Entry 6PC6 (electron microscopy, 2.50 A resolution); this record covers chains I and O of the 7 polymer chains in the assembly.

Chain I:
Molecule: 23S ribosomal RNA
Source organism: Escherichia coli
Sequence (2904 nucleotides; row label = number of the first residue in the row):
     1 GGUUAAGCGA CUAAGCGUAC ACGGUGGAUG CCCUGGCAGU CAGAGGCGAU GAAGGACGUG
    61 CUAAUCUGCG AUAAGCGUCG GUAAGGUGAU AUGAACCGUU AUAACCGGCG AUUUCCGAAU
   121 GGGGAAACCC AGUGUGUUUC GACACACUAU CAUUAACUGA AUCCAUAGGU UAAUGAGGCG
   181 AACCGGGGGA ACUGAAACAU CUAAGUACCC CGAGGAAAAG AAAUCAACCG AGAUUCCCCC
   241 AGUAGCGGCG AGCGAACGGG GAGCAGCCCA GAGCCUGAAU CAGUGUGUGU GUUAGUGGAA
   301 GCGUCUGGAA AGGCGCGCGA UACAGGGUGA CAGCCCCGUA CACAAAAAUG CACAUGCUGU
   361 GAGCUCGAUG AGUAGGGCGG GACACGUGGU AUCCUGUCUG AAUAUGGGGG GACCAUCCUC
   421 CAAGGCUAAA UACUCCUGAC UGACCGAUAG UGAACCAGUA CCGUGAGGGA AAGGCGAAAA
   481 GAACCCCGGC GAGGGGAGUG AAAAAGAACC UGAAACCGUG UACGUACAAG CAGUGGGAGC
   541 ACGCUUAGGC GUGUGACUGC GUACCUUUUG UAUAAUGGGU CAGCGACUUA UAUUCUGUAG
   601 CAAGGUUAAC CGAAUAGGGG AGCCGAAGGG AAACCGAGUC UUAACUGGGC GUUAAGUUGC
   661 AGGGUAUAGA CCCGAAACCC GGUGAUCUAG CCAUGGGCAG GUUGAAGGUU GGGUAACACU
   721 AACUGGAGGA CCGAACCGAC UAAUGUUGAA AAAUUAGCGG AUGACUUGUG GCUGGGGGUG
   781 AAAGGCCAAU CAAACCGGGA GAUAGCUGGU UCUCCCCGAA AGCUAUUUAG GUAGCGCCUC
   841 GUGAAUUCAU CUCCGGGGGU AGAGCACUGU UUCGGCAAGG GGGUCAUCCC GACUUACCAA
   901 CCCGAUGCAA ACUGCGAAUA CCGGAGAAUG UUAUCACGGG AGACACACGG CGGGUGCUAA
   961 CGUCCGUCGU GAAGAGGGAA ACAACCCAGA CCGCCAGCUA AGGUCCCAAA GUCAUGGUUA
  1021 AGUGGGAAAC GAUGUGGGAA GGCCCAGACA GCCAGGAUGU UGGCUUAGAA GCAGCCAUCA
  1081 UUUAAAGAAA GCGUAAUAGC UCACUGGUCG AGUCGGCCUG CGCGGAAGAU GUAACGGGGC
  1141 UAAACCAUGC ACCGAAGCUG CGGCAGCGAC GCUUAUGCGU UGUUGGGUAG GGGAGCGUUC
  1201 UGUAAGCCUG CGAAGGUGUG CUGUGAGGCA UGCUGGAGGU AUCAGAAGUG CGAAUGCUGA
  1261 CAUAAGUAAC GAUAAAGCGG GUGAAAAGCC CGCUCGCCGG AAGACCAAGG GUUCCUGUCC
  1321 AACGUUAAUC GGGGCAGGGU GAGUCGACCC CUAAGGCGAG GCCGAAAGGC GUAGUCGAUG
  1381 GGAAACAGGU UAAUAUUCCU GUACUUGGUG UUACUGCGAA GGGGGGACGG AGAAGGCUAU
  1441 GUUGGCCGGG CGACGGUUGU CCCGGUUUAA GCGUGUAGGC UGGUUUUCCA GGCAAAUCCG
  1501 GAAAAUCAAG GCUGAGGCGU GAUGACGAGG CACUACGGUG CUGAAGCAAC AAAUGCCCUG
  1561 CUUCCAGGAA AAGCCUCUAA GCAUCAGGUA ACAUCAAAUC GUACCCCAAA CCGACACAGG
  1621 UGGUCAGGUA GAGAAUACCA AGGCGCUUGA GAGAACUCGG GUGAAGGAAC UAGGCAAAAU
  1681 GGUGCCGUAA CUUCGGGAGA AGGCACGCUG AUAUGUAGGU GAGGUCCCUC GCGGAUGGAG
  1741 CUGAAAUCAG UCGAAGAUAC CAGCUGGCUG CAACUGUUUA UUAAAAACAC AGCACUGUGC
  1801 AAACACGAAA GUGGACGUAU ACGGUGUGAC GCCUGCCCGG UGCCGGAAGG UUAAUUGAUG
  1861 GGGUUAGCGC AAGCGAAGCU CUUGAUCGAA GCCCCGGUAA ACGGCGGCCG UAACXAUAAC
  1921 GGUCCUAAGG UAGCGAAAUU CCUUGUCGGG UAAGUUCCGA CXUGCACGAA UGGCGUAAUG
  1981 AUGGCCAGGC UGUCUCCACC CGAGACUCAG UGAAAUUGAA CUCGCUGUGA AGAUGCAGUG
  2041 UACCCGCGGC AAGACGGAAA GACCCCGUXA ACCUUUACUA UAGCUUGACA CUGAACAUUG
  2101 AGCCUUGAUG UGUAGGAUAG GUGGGAGGCU UUGAAGUGUG GACGCCAGUC UGCAUGGAGC
  2161 CGACCUUGAA AUACCACCCU UUAAUGUUUG AUGUUCUAAC GUUGACCCGU AAUCCGGGUU
  2221 GCGGACAGUG UCUGGUGGGU AGUUUGACUG GGGCGGUCUC CUCCUAAAGA GUAACGGAGG
  2281 AGCACGAAGG UUGGCUAAUC CUGGUCGGAC AUCAGGAGGU UAGUGCAAUG GCAUAAGCCA
  2341 GCUUGACUGC GAGCGUGACG GCGCGAGCAG GUGCGAAAGC AGGUCAUAGU GAUCCGGUGG
  2401 UUCUGAAUGG AAGGGCCAUC GCUCAACGGA UAAAAGGUAC UCCGGGGAUA ACAGGCUGAU
  2461 ACCGCCCAAG AGUUCAUAUC GACGGCGGUG UUUGGCACCU CGAUGUCGGC UCAUCACAUC
  2521 CUGGGGCUGA AGUAGGUCCC AAGGGUAUGG CUGUUCGCCA UUUAAAGUGG UACGCGAGCU
  2581 GGGUUUAGAA CGUCGUGAGA CAGUUCGGUC CCUAUCUGCC GUGGGCGCUG GAGAACUGAG
  2641 GGGGGCUGCU CCUAGUACGA GAGGACCGGA GUGGACGCAU CACUGGUGUU CGGGUUGUCA
  2701 UGCCAAUGGC ACUGCCCGGU AGCUAAAUGC GGAAGAGAUA AGUGCUGAAA GCAUCUAAGC
  2761 ACGAAACUUG CCCCGAGAUG AGUUCUCCCU GACCCUUUAA GGGUCCUGAA GGAACGUUGA
  2821 AGACGACGAC GUUGAUAGGC CGGGUGUGUA AGCGCAGCGA UGCGUUGAGC UAACCGGUAC
  2881 UAAUGAACCG UGAGGCUUAA CCUU
Unresolved in the structure: 886-891, 2030
Modified / non-standard residues: 1MG (1N-methylguanosine-5'-monophosphate) at position 745, PSU (pseudouridine-5'-monophosphate) at position 746, 5MU (5-methyluridine 5'-monophosphate) at position 747, PSU (pseudouridine-5'-monophosphate) at position 955, 6MZ (N6-methyladenosine-5'-monophosphate) at position 1618, 2MG (2N-methylguanosine-5'-monophosphate) at position 1835, PSU (pseudouridine-5'-monophosphate) at position 1911, 3TD ((1S)-1,4-anhydro-1-(3-methyl-2,4-dioxo-1,2,3,4-tetrahydropyrimidin-5-yl)-5-O-phosphono-D-ribitol) at position 1915, PSU (pseudouridine-5'-monophosphate) at position 1917, 5MU (5-methyluridine 5'-monophosphate) at position 1939, 5MC (5-methylcytidine-5'-monophosphate) at position 1962, G7M (N7-methyl-guanosine-5'-monophosphate) at position 2069, OMG (o2'-methylguanosine-5'-monophosphate) at position 2251, 2MG (2N-methylguanosine-5'-monophosphate) at position 2445, PSU (pseudouridine-5'-monophosphate) at position 2457, OMC (o2'-methylycytidine-5'-monophosphate) at position 2498, 2MA (2-methyladenosine-5'-monophosphate) at position 2503, PSU (pseudouridine-5'-monophosphate) at position 2504, OMU (o2'-methyluridine 5'-monophosphate) at position 2552, PSU (pseudouridine-5'-monophosphate) at position 2580, PSU (pseudouridine-5'-monophosphate) at position 2605
Covalent attachments: covalent link PSU_1911-A1918
Ligand contacts: O7S ((3R,4R,5E,10E,12E,14S,16R,26aR)-16-fluoro-14-hydroxy-12-methyl-3-(propan-2-yl)-4-(prop-2-en-1-yl)-3,4,8,9,14,15,16,17,24,25,26,26a-dodecahydro-1H,7H,22H-21,18-(azeno)pyrrolo[2,1-c][1,8,4,19]dioxadiazacyclotetracosine-1,7,22-trione): G2061, A2062, C2063, A2439, A2451, C2452, 2MA_2503, PSU_2504, G2505, U2506, U2585, U2586
Reported in the primary citation:
  - binding site for O7S: A2062, U2585, U2586

Chain O:
Molecule: 50S ribosomal protein L13
Source organism: Escherichia coli
UniProt: D7ZET0 (D7ZET0_ECOLX); numbering as in UniProt (aligned over 1-142)
Amino-acid sequence (142 residues; each row starts with the number of its first residue):
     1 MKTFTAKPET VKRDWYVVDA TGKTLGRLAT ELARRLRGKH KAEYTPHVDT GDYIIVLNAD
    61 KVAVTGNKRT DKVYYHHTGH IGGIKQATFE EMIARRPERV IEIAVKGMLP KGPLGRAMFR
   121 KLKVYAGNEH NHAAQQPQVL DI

Chain I / chain O interface:
Residue-residue contacts (104):
  A5(I) with Ala134(O), base contact
  A6(I) with Asn131(O), hydrogen bond to the sugar; His132(O), hydrogen bond to the sugar; Ala134(O), base contact; Gln135(O), hydrogen bond to the base
  G7(I) with Trp15(O), sugar contact; His132(O), sugar contact; Gln135(O), hydrogen bond to the sugar
  C8(I) with Tyr53(O), sugar contact; Lys123(O), salt bridge to the phosphate
  C527(I) with Arg120(O), sugar contact
  A528(I) with Pro113(O), phosphate contact; Arg116(O), salt bridge to the phosphate
  A529(I) with Pro113(O), phosphate contact; Arg116(O), salt bridge to the phosphate
  G536(I) with His47(O), base contact
  G537(I) with Lys2(O), phosphate contact; His47(O), sugar contact
  A538(I) with Lys7(O), sugar contact; Pro8(O), sugar contact; Glu9(O), hydrogen bond to the sugar
  G539(I) with Glu9(O), sugar contact
  C557(I) with His47(O), hydrogen bond to the sugar; Pro113(O), phosphate contact; Leu114(O), phosphate contact
  U558(I) with Pro46(O), sugar contact; His47(O), sugar contact; Gly112(O), phosphate contact; Pro113(O), phosphate contact; Leu114(O), hydrogen bond to the phosphate
  C995(I) with Lys2(O), base contact; Thr3(O), hydrogen bond to the base
  C1005(I) with Thr30(O), hydrogen bond to the base
  C1006(I) with Thr30(O), sugar contact; Ala33(O), sugar contact; Met108(O), hydrogen bond to the sugar
  C1007(I) with Arg37(O), salt bridge to the phosphate; Lys39(O), phosphate contact; Met108(O), sugar contact; Leu109(O), hydrogen bond to the sugar; Pro110(O), sugar contact; Lys111(O), sugar contact
  A1008(I) with Arg37(O), salt bridge to the phosphate
  A1009(I) with Arg37(O), salt bridge to the phosphate; Lys39(O), salt bridge to the phosphate
  A1010(I) with Lys39(O), salt bridge to the phosphate
  U1012(I) with Arg27(O), hydrogen bond to the base; Thr30(O), hydrogen bond to the base
  G1022(I) with Thr65(O), base contact; Lys68(O), hydrogen bond to the base
  U1130(I) with Ile81(O), phosphate contact
  G1131(I) with His77(O), stacking on the base; His80(O), phosphate contact; Ile81(O), phosphate contact; Gly82(O), phosphate contact
  U1132(I) with Tyr75(O), sugar contact; Ile84(O), base contact
  A1133(I) with Tyr75(O), phosphate contact
  G1137(I) with Gly107(O), hydrogen bond to the base
  G1138(I) with Ala104(O), hydrogen bond to the sugar; Gly107(O), sugar contact; Met108(O), base contact
  G1139(I) with Gly26(O), hydrogen bond to the phosphate; Lys72(O), salt bridge to the phosphate; Tyr74(O), phosphate contact; Ile103(O), phosphate contact; Ala104(O), phosphate contact
  C1140(I) with Thr24(O), phosphate contact; Leu25(O), phosphate contact; Gly26(O), hydrogen bond to the phosphate; Arg27(O), hydrogen bond to the sugar; Lys68(O), salt bridge to the phosphate
  U1141(I) with Thr24(O), phosphate contact; Arg27(O), salt bridge to the phosphate; Thr65(O), hydrogen bond to the phosphate; Gly66(O), base contact; Lys68(O), salt bridge to the phosphate
  A1142(I) with Arg27(O), hydrogen bond to the phosphate
  A1143(I) with Gly26(O), base contact; Arg27(O), hydrogen bond to the base; Thr30(O), hydrogen bond to the base
  U2039(I) with Lys111(O), salt bridge to the phosphate
  U2041(I) with Lys106(O), salt bridge to the phosphate
  A2042(I) with Arg116(O), base contact
  U2514(I) with Ile81(O), phosphate contact
  C2515(I) with Ile81(O), sugar contact; Gly82(O), phosphate contact
  A2639(I) with Arg96(O), hydrogen bond to the sugar
  G2640(I) with Arg95(O), phosphate contact
  G2641(I) with His76(O), salt bridge to the phosphate; Thr78(O), hydrogen bond to the phosphate
  G2642(I) with Thr78(O), hydrogen bond to the phosphate; His80(O), phosphate contact
  A2738(I) with Glu91(O), sugar contact
  U2768(I) with Lys85(O), salt bridge to the phosphate; Arg95(O), phosphate contact
  U2769(I) with Arg95(O), salt bridge to the phosphate
  G2780(I) with Arg99(O), hydrogen bond to the base; Glu102(O), hydrogen bond to the base; Phe119(O), base contact; Arg120(O), salt bridge to the phosphate
  U2898(I) with Ala134(O), hydrogen bond to the sugar
  A2899(I) with Ala134(O), sugar contact; Gln136(O), sugar contact
Also at the interface, not in a pair above, chain I (51 interface residues in all): A556, G2040, U2779
Also at the interface, not in a pair above, chain O (62 interface residues in all): Met1, Thr5, Tyr44, Val64, Gly83, Ala133

Overview:
Chain I and chain O form an interface of 51 and 62 residues respectively; the contacts include 29 hydrogen
bonds, 18 salt bridges and 1 aromatic stacking contact. Polar contacts include A6(I)-Gln135(O),
C995(I)-Thr3(O) and C1005(I)-Thr30(O). Chain I binds compound O7S. From the paper: a binding site for O7S at
A2062(I), U2585(I) and U2586(I).
Chain I is 23S ribosomal RNA and chain O is 50S ribosomal protein L13, both from Escherichia coli; the
structure, E. coli 50S ribosome bound to compound 47, was determined by electron microscopy (same publication
as 6PC5, 6PC7, 6PC8, 6PCH, 6PCQ, 6PCR and 3 further entries).
